PDB entry 4V93 | electron microscopy, 8.10 A resolution (very low resolution: no residue pairs are listed; an interface is given only as per-side residue counts) | chains C1 and C2 of the 180 polymer chains in the assembly

== Chain C1 ==
Protein: Extracellular hemoglobin linker L2 subunit
Source organism: Lumbricus terrestris
UniProtKB: Q2I743 (Q2I743_LUMTE); residues -36 to 251 here correspond to UniProt positions 1-288 (UniProt number = residue number + 37)
Amino-acid sequence (288 residues; numbered -36 to 251; the number before each row is that of its first residue; numbers below 1 keep their minus sign (Met-36 is residue -36)):
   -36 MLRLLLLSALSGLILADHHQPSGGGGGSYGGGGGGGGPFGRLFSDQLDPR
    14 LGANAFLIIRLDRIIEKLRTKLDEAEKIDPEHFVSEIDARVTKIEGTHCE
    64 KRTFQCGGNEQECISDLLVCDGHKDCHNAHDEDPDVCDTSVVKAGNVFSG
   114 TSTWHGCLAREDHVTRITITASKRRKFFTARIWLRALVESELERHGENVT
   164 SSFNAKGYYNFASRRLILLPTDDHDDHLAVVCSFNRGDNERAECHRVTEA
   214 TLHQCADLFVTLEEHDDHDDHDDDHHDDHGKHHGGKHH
Unresolved in the structure: -36 to 9, 230-251
Disulfide bonds: Cys195-Cys207

== Chain C2 ==
Protein: Extracellular hemoglobin linker L3 subunit
Source organism: Lumbricus terrestris
UniProtKB: Q2I742 (Q2I742_LUMTE); residues -17 to 222 here correspond to UniProt positions 1-240 (UniProt number = residue number + 18)
Amino-acid sequence (240 residues; numbered -17 to 222; the number before each row is that of its first residue; numbers below 1 keep their minus sign (Met-17 is residue -17)):
   -17 MKSLGLLLAALAVVVTLASADSPPAQSHDEIIDKLIERTNKITTSISHVE
    33 SLLDDRLDPKRIRKAGSLRHRVEELEDPSCDEHEHQCGGDDPQCISKLFV
    83 CDGHNDCRNGEDEKDCTLPTKAGDKFIGDVCFDHCTKRRPEHMTLAFESS
   133 SIAAFFTPIADLHVHIEIESETDEDESEVSMPADGEYSFADHRLTIHPPE
   183 EDGLGLVGEFDGYNFDRFVGHIVHELSEEVCAEFIFHRKK
Unresolved in the structure: -17 to 7
Construct notes: conflict Cys113 (Val131 in Q2I742)

== How chain C1 and chain C2 interact ==
At this resolution (8 A) residue pairs are not listed: 29 residues of chain C1 and 31 of chain C2 lie at the interface.

== Overview ==
Chain C1 and chain C2 form an interface of 29 and 31 residues respectively.
Here chain C1 is Extracellular hemoglobin linker L2 subunit and chain C2 is Extracellular hemoglobin linker L3
subunit, both from Lumbricus terrestris. Entry 4V93 (Fitted coordinates for Lumbricus terrestris hemoglobin
cryo-EM complex (EMD-2627)) was determined by electron microscopy.
